6MI3 - chains A and B; structure by X-ray diffraction, 1.78 A resolution.

== Chain A (and B) ==
Molecule: NF-kB ESSENTIAL MODULATOR, NF-kappa-B essential modulator
From: Homo sapiens
Notes: chain B of this document is another copy of the same molecule, construct and numbering; everything in this record applies to it too
UniProtKB: Q9Y6K9 (NEMO_HUMAN), isoform Q9Y6K9-2; residues 51-112 here correspond to UniProt positions 119-180 (UniProt number = residue number + 68)
Sequence (124 residues; each row starts with the number of its first residue):
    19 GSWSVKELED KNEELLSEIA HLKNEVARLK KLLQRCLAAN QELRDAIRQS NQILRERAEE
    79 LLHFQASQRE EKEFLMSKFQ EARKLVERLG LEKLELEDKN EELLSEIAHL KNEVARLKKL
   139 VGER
Not modelled in the structure: 19, 142 (chain B: fully traced)
Differences from the reference sequence: engineered mutation Ala-56 (Glu124 in Q9Y6K9), Ala-57 (Glu125 in Q9Y6K9), Ala-76 (Cys144 in Q9Y6K9), Ser-95 (Cys163 in Q9Y6K9)
From the paper describing this entry:
  - self-association interface (contacts with another copy of this molecule); pairs are residue here / residue on that copy: Asn-30/Asn-30 (hydrogen bond), Glu-36/Lys-41, Glu-43/Lys-48, Asn-58/Asn-58 (hydrogen bond), Leu-79/Leu-79 (hydrophobic contact), Glu-89/Lys-90, Glu-110/Lys-111, Asn-118/Asn-118 (hydrogen bond), Glu-124/Lys-129 (salt bridge)
  - conformationally variable residues (helix shift, side-chain flip): Arg-62, Asn-69, Arg-75, Lys-90 to Val-104
  - mutagenesis - I65M (Tm 54 degC): decreased stability

== Chain A / chain B interface ==
Pairs across the interface (116):
  Trp-21(A) with Val-23(B)
  Val-23(A) with Trp-21(B); Leu-26(B), hydrophobic
  Leu-26(A) with Val-23(B); Leu-26(B), hydrophobic; Glu-27(B); Asn-30(B)
  Lys-29(A) with Asn-30(B)
  Asn-30(A) with Leu-26(B); Lys-29(B); Asn-30(B), hydrogen bond; Leu-33(B)
  Leu-33(A) with Asn-30(B); Leu-33(B), hydrophobic; Leu-34(B), hydrophobic; Ile-37(B), hydrophobic
  Leu-34(A) with Leu-33(B), hydrophobic
  Glu-36(A) with Ile-37(B); Lys-41(B)
  Ile-37(A) with Leu-33(B), hydrophobic; Glu-36(B); Ile-37(B), hydrophobic; Leu-40(B), hydrophobic
  Leu-40(A) with Ile-37(B), hydrophobic; Leu-40(B), hydrophobic
  Lys-41(A) with Glu-36(B)
  Glu-43(A) with Val-44(B)
  Val-44(A) with Glu-43(B); Val-44(B), hydrophobic; Leu-47(B), hydrophobic
  Leu-47(A) with Val-44(B), hydrophobic; Leu-47(B), hydrophobic; Lys-48(B); Leu-51(B), hydrophobic
  Lys-48(A) with Glu-43(B), salt bridge
  Leu-50(A) with Leu-51(B)
  Leu-51(A) with Leu-50(B); Leu-51(B); Cys-54(B), hydrophobic
  Cys-54(A) with Cys-54(B), hydrogen bond (side chain-backbone); Leu-55(B)
  Leu-55(A) with Cys-54(B), hydrophobic
  Asn-58(A) with Cys-54(B), hydrogen bond (side chain-backbone); Asn-58(B), hydrogen bond; Leu-61(B)
  Leu-61(A) with Asn-58(B); Leu-61(B), hydrophobic; Arg-62(B); Ile-65(B), hydrophobic
  Arg-62(A) with Leu-61(B)
  Ala-64(A) with Ile-65(B), hydrophobic
  Ile-65(A) with Leu-61(B), hydrophobic; Ala-64(B), hydrophobic; Ile-65(B), hydrophobic
  Ser-68(A) with Ser-68(B)
  Asn-69(A) with Ser-68(B)
  Leu-72(A) with Ser-68(B)
  Leu-79(A) with Leu-79(B), hydrophobic
  Gln-83(A) with Phe-82(B)
  Gln-86(A) with Gln-86(B)
  Leu-93(A) with Leu-93(B), hydrophobic; Met-94(B), hydrophobic; Phe-97(B), hydrophobic
  Met-94(A) with Leu-93(B), hydrophobic
  Lys-96(A) with Phe-97(B)
  Phe-97(A) with Lys-96(B); Phe-97(B), hydrophobic
  Ala-100(A) with Ala-100(B), hydrophobic; Val-104(B)
  Leu-103(A) with Val-104(B), hydrophobic
  Val-104(A) with Ala-100(B); Leu-103(B), hydrophobic; Val-104(B), hydrophobic; Leu-107(B)
  Leu-107(A) with Val-104(B); Lys-111(B)
  Glu-110(A) with Lys-111(B), salt bridge
  Lys-111(A) with Leu-107(B); Glu-110(B), salt bridge; Leu-114(B)
  Leu-114(A) with Lys-111(B); Leu-114(B); Glu-115(B); Asn-118(B)
  Glu-115(A) with Leu-114(B)
  Lys-117(A) with Asn-118(B)
  Asn-118(A) with Lys-117(B); Asn-118(B), hydrogen bond; Leu-121(B)
  Leu-121(A) with Leu-121(B), hydrophobic; Leu-122(B), hydrophobic; Ile-125(B), hydrophobic
  Leu-122(A) with Leu-121(B), hydrophobic
  Glu-124(A) with Ile-125(B); Lys-129(B), salt bridge
  Ile-125(A) with Leu-121(B), hydrophobic; Glu-124(B); Ile-125(B), hydrophobic; Leu-128(B)
  Leu-128(A) with Ile-125(B), hydrophobic; Leu-128(B), hydrophobic
  Lys-129(A) with Glu-124(B), salt bridge; Leu-128(B)
  Glu-131(A) with Lys-136(B), salt bridge
  Val-132(A) with Leu-128(B), hydrophobic; Val-132(B), hydrophobic; Leu-135(B)
  Leu-135(A) with Val-132(B); Leu-135(B), hydrophobic
  Lys-136(A) with Leu-135(B)
  Leu-138(A) with Val-139(B), hydrophobic; Arg-142(B)
  Val-139(A) with Leu-135(B), hydrophobic; Val-139(B), hydrophobic
  Glu-141(A) with Arg-134(B), salt bridge; Leu-135(B)
Interface residues without a listed pair, chain A (64 interface residues in all): Glu-27, Ala-57, Ile-71, Phe-82, Glu-89, Lys-90, Gly-108
Interface residues without a listed pair, chain B (65 interface residues in all): Arg-46, Ala-57, Ile-71, Leu-72, Gln-83, Glu-89, Lys-90, Gly-108, Glu-131, Leu-138

== In short ==
Chain A and chain B form an interface of 64 and 65 residues respectively; the contacts include 5 hydrogen
bonds and 7 salt bridges. Polar contacts include Lys-48(A)/Glu-43(B), Glu-110(A)/Lys-111(B) and
Glu-124(A)/Lys-129(B). From the paper: I65M of chain A reduces stability; conformational variability at
Arg-62(A), Asn-69(A) and Arg-75(A) among others.
Both chains are NF-kB ESSENTIAL MODULATOR, NF-kappa-B essential modulator (Homo sapiens). Entry 6MI3
(Structure of NEMO(51-112) with N- and C-terminal coiled-coil adaptors) was determined by X-ray diffraction,
deposited together with 6MI4.
